7EQC - chains B and I of the 4 polymer chains in the assembly; structure by X-ray diffraction, 2.50 A resolution.

# Chain B
Protein: CYtoKinesis defect
Source organism: Caenorhabditis elegans
UniProtKB: Q9XUS9 (Q9XUS9_CAEEL); residues 1-120 here = UniProt positions 1-120
Sequence (124 residues; numbered -3 to 120; the number before each row is that of its first residue; numbers below 1 keep their minus sign (Gly-3 is residue -3)):
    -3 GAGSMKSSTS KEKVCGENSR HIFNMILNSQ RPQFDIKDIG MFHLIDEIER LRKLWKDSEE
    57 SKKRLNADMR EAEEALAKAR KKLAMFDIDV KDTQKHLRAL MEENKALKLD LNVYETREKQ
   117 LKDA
Not modelled in the structure: -3 to 8, 110-120
Sequence notes: expression tag (-3 to 0)

# Chain I
Protein: Kinesin-like protein
Source organism: Caenorhabditis elegans
UniProtKB: G5EG83 (G5EG83_CAEEL); residue numbers follow UniProt; this construct covers 430-555
Sequence (134 residues; row label = number of the first residue in the row):
   422 GHMGSSGGKQ VERMPSERIP HSFFTQWNSE LDGSVRMEDD GSREIPCPPT FCLTDCNDKD
   482 TVDSMYKYAR KLSSLQNSSE EGPSSTLLTM IRQYMMEADY QRVEIARLKD SLNDKDEEIK
   542 KLRGFCSRYK RENA
Not modelled in the structure: 422-438, 546-555
Sequence notes: expression tag (422-429)

# Chain B / chain I interface
Contacting residue pairs (39; chain B residue first):
  Val10(B) - Asp520(I)
  Cys11(B) - Asp520(I)
  Gly12(B) - Asp520(I)
  Ser15(B) - Met516(I)
  Ser15(B) - Asp520(I)  hydrogen bond
  Ile18(B) - Met516(I)  hydrophobic
  Phe19(B) - Leu509(I)  hydrophobic
  Phe19(B) - Ile512(I)  hydrophobic
  Phe19(B) - Arg513(I)
  Ile22(B) - Leu508(I)  hydrophobic
  Ile22(B) - Leu509(I)  hydrophobic
  Ile22(B) - Ile512(I)  hydrophobic
  Leu23(B) - Leu509(I)  hydrophobic
  Gln26(B) - Ser505(I)
  Pro28(B) - Glu502(I)
  Asp31(B) - Asn498(I)  hydrogen bond
  Ile32(B) - Leu493(I)  hydrophobic
  Ile32(B) - Ser494(I)
  Ile32(B) - Asn498(I)
  Phe38(B) - Tyr487(I)  hydrophobic
  Phe38(B) - Ala490(I)
  Phe38(B) - Arg491(I)
  Ile41(B) - Val483(I)
  Ile41(B) - Met486(I)
  Ile41(B) - Tyr487(I)
  Ile41(B) - Ala490(I)  hydrophobic
  Asp42(B) - Tyr487(I)  hydrogen bond
  Ile44(B) - Leu474(I)  hydrophobic
  Ile44(B) - Val483(I)  hydrophobic
  Ile44(B) - Met486(I)  hydrophobic
  Glu45(B) - Lys480(I)  salt bridge
  Glu45(B) - Val483(I)
  Arg48(B) - Cys477(I)  hydrogen bond (side chain-backbone)
  Arg48(B) - Asp479(I)
  Arg48(B) - Lys480(I)
  Trp51(B) - Asp476(I)
  Trp51(B) - Cys477(I)
  Lys52(B) - Cys477(I)
  Lys52(B) - Asn478(I)  hydrogen bond
Also at the interface, not in a pair above, chain B (23 interface residues in all): Asn14, Lys33, Met37

# Summary
23 residues of chain B face 22 of chain I across their interface, with 5 hydrogen bonds and 1 salt bridge.
Among the polar pairs are Glu45(B)-Lys480(I), Ser15(B)-Asp520(I) and Asp31(B)-Asn498(I).
Here chain B is CYtoKinesis defect and chain I is Kinesin-like protein, both from Caenorhabditis elegans.
Entry 7EQC (Crystal structure of the mini-centralspindlin complex) was determined by X-ray diffraction,
deposited together with 7EQB.
